PDB entry 6D59 | X-ray diffraction, 1.70 A resolution | chains A and B of the 3 polymer chains in the assembly

[Chain A]
Protein: GTPase HRas
From: Homo sapiens
Notes: engineered mutation(s): Y64A
UniProt: P01112 (RASH_HUMAN); residue numbers follow UniProt; this construct covers 1-166
Amino-acid sequence (167 residues; row label = number of the first residue in the row; numbering starts at 0):
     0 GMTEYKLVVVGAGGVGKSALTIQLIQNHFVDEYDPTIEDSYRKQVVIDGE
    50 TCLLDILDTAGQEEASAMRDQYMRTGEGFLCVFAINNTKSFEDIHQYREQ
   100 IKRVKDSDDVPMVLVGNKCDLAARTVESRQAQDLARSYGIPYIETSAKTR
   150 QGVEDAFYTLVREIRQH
Disordered / not traced: 0
Construct notes: expression tag (0); conflict Ala64 (Tyr in P01112)
Modified positions: Cys51 (S-hydroxycysteine; CSO)
UniProt features mapped onto this chain:
  - region: His166 (Hypervariable region)
  - motif: Tyr32 to Tyr40 (Effector region)
  - binding site (GTP): Gly13 to Ala18, Val29 to Thr35, Ala59, Gly60, Asn116 to Asp119, Ser145 to Lys147
  - modified residue: Met1 (N-acetylmethionine), Thr2 (N-acetylthreonine), Cys118 (S-nitrosocysteine)
  - glycosylation: Thr35 (Microbial infection: O-linked (Glc) threonine)
  - natural variant: Gly12 (G12A: In CSTLO; G12C: In CSTLO; G12D: In CSTLO; G12E: In CSTLO; G12S: In CSTLO and CMEMS; G12V: In CSTLO, bladder carcinoma and CMEMS), Gly13 (G13C: In CSTLO; G13D: In CSTLO; G13R: In SFM), Gln22 (Q22K: In CMEMS), Glu37 (E37EE: In CSTLO), Thr58 (T58I: In CSTLO), Gln61 (Q61K: In NMTC2; Q61L: In melanoma), Glu63 (E63K: In CMEMS), Ser89 (S89C: Found in a patient with severe fetal hydrops and pleural effusion; uncertain significance), Lys117 (K117R: In CSTLO), Ala146 (A146T: In CSTLO; A146V: In CSTLO)
  - mutagenesis: Ser17 (S17N: Dominant negative. Prevents PLCE1 EGF-induced recruitment to plasma membrane. No effect on subcellular location of isoform 2), Asn26 (N26G: Loss of interaction with PLCE1; when associated with V-12), Val29 (V29A: No effect on interaction with PLCE1; when associated with V-12), Tyr32 (Y32F: Loss of interaction and recruitment to plasma membrane of PLCE1; when associated with V-12), Pro34 (P34G: No effect on interaction with PLCE1; when associated with V-12), Thr35 (T35S: Loss of interaction with PLCE1; when associated with V-12), Glu37 (E37G: No effect on interaction with PLCE1; when associated with V-12), Asp38 (D38N: No effect on interaction with PLCE1; when associated with V-12), Ser39 (S39C: No effect on interaction with PLCE1; when associated with V-12), Ala59 (A59T: Loss of GTPase activity and creation of an autophosphorylation site), Gln61 (Q61I: Moderately increased transformation of cultured cell lines; Q61R: Promotes interaction with SHOC2 and PP1C; Q61V: Strongly increased transformation of cultured cell lines), Ala83 (A83T: GTP-binding activity reduced by factor of 30), 4 further mutagenesis entries in UniProt

[Chain B]
Protein: Son of sevenless homolog 1
From: Homo sapiens
UniProt: Q07889 (SOS1_HUMAN); residues 566-1046 here = UniProt positions 566-1046
Amino-acid sequence (482 residues; row label = number of the first residue in the row):
   565 GQMRLPSADVYRFAEPDSEENIIFEENMQPKAGIPIIKAGTVIKLIERLT
   615 YHMYADPNFVRTFLTTYRSFCKPQELLSLIIERFEIPEPEPTEADRIAIE
   665 NGDQPLSAELKRFRKEYIQPVQLRVLNVCRHWVEHHFYDFERDAYLLQRM
   715 EEFIGTVRGKAMKKWVESITKIIQRKKIARDNGPGHNITFQSSPPTVEWH
   765 ISRPGHIETFDLLTLHPIEIARQLTLLESDLYRAVQPSELVGSVWTKEDK
   815 EINSPNLLKMIRHTTNLTLWFEKCIVETENLEERVAVVSRIIEILQVFQE
   865 LNNFNGVLEVVSAMNSSPVYRLDHTFEQIPSRQKKILEEAHELSEDHYKK
   915 YLAKLRSINPPCVPFFGIYLTNILKTEEGNPEVLKRHGKELINFSKRRKV
   965 AEITGEIQQYQNQPYCLRVESDIKRFFENLNPMGNSMEKEFTDYLFNKSL
  1015 EIEPRNPKPLPRFPKKYSYPLKSPGVRPSNPR
Disordered / not traced: 591-596, 744-750
Construct notes: expression tag (565)
Reported in the primary citation:
  - conformationally variable residues (side-chain flip): Glu902

[Interface between chain A and chain B]
Residue-residue contacts - 63 pairs, chain A then chain B:
  Met1(A) with Arg920(B)
  Gln22(A) with Thr753(B)
  Ile24(A) with Asn976(B)
  Gln25(A) with Ile752(B); Asn976(B)
  Asn26(A) with Asn751(B); Ile752(B); Thr753(B), hydrogen bond (backbone-backbone); Phe754(B); Pro978(B)
  His27(A) with Asn751(B), hydrogen bond (side chain-backbone)
  Glu31(A) with Arg739(B)
  Asp33(A) with Arg694(B), hydrogen bond (backbone-side chain); Ser732(B); Ile736(B); Arg739(B), salt bridge
  Pro34(A) with Arg694(B); Trp729(B), hydrogen bond (backbone-side chain); Ser732(B)
  Thr35(A) with Trp729(B), hydrogen bond (backbone-side chain)
  Ile36(A) with Leu687(B), hydrophobic; Leu690(B); Asn691(B); Trp729(B)
  Glu37(A) with Ala619(B); Pro621(B); Asn691(B), hydrogen bond (backbone-side chain); His695(B)
  Asp38(A) with Arg694(B), salt bridge; His695(B), salt bridge
  Ser39(A) with Pro621(B); Asn622(B)
  Arg41(A) with Gln973(B)
  Lys42(A) with Gln973(B)
  Gln43(A) with Leu919(B), hydrogen bond (side chain-backbone); Arg920(B); Ser921(B); Ile922(B), hydrogen bond (side chain-backbone); Pro924(B); Gln973(B), hydrogen bond (backbone-side chain); Tyr974(B), hydrogen bond
  Val44(A) with Asn923(B)
  Val45(A) with Ser921(B); Asn923(B), hydrogen bond (backbone-side chain)
  Thr50(A) with Arg920(B); Ser921(B), hydrogen bond (side chain-backbone); Ile922(B)
  Leu56(A) with Pro621(B), hydrophobic
  Gln61(A) with Lys728(B), hydrogen bond; Trp729(B)
  Glu63(A) with Ala725(B); Lys728(B), salt bridge; Trp729(B)
  Ala66(A) with Lys679(B)
  Met67(A) with Pro684(B), hydrophobic; Arg688(B)
  Gln70(A) with Met617(B); Tyr618(B); Ala619(B), hydrogen bond (side chain-backbone); Arg688(B)
  Arg149(A) with Thr753(B); Gln755(B), hydrogen bond
  Glu153(A) with Gln755(B)
Interface residues without a listed pair, chain A (33 interface residues in all): Glu62, Ala64, Arg73, Lys147, Thr148
Interface residues without a listed pair, chain B (36 interface residues in all): Glu698, Gln977

[Overview]
33 residues of chain A and 36 residues of chain B are in contact; the contacts include 15 hydrogen bonds and 4
salt bridges. Among the polar pairs are Asp33(A)-Arg739(B), Asp38(A)-Arg694(B) and Asp38(A)-His695(B). Curated
annotation (UniProt) lists 22 GTP-binding residues and 17 mutagenesis sites on chain A. The paper reports
conformational variability at Glu902(B).
Here chain A is GTPase HRas and chain B is Son of sevenless homolog 1, both from Homo sapiens. Entry 6D59
(Ras:SOS:Ras in complex with a small molecule activator) was determined by X-ray diffraction, deposited
together with 6D55, 6D56, 6D5E, 6D5G, 6D5H, 6D5J and 4 further entries.
